Entry 1GHB (X-ray diffraction, 2.00 A resolution); this record covers chains E and F of the 4 polymer chains in the assembly.

Chain E:
Name: Gamma-chymotrypsin
From: Bos taurus
Notes: EC 3.4.21.1
Reference sequence: P00766 (CTRA_BOVIN); residues 1-13 here = UniProt positions 1-13
Chain sequence (13 residues; numbered 1 to 13; the number before each row is that of its first residue):
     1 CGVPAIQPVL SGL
Disordered / not traced: 12-13

Chain F:
Name: Gamma-chymotrypsin
From: Bos taurus
Notes: EC 3.4.21.1
Reference sequence: P00766 (CTRA_BOVIN); residue numbers follow UniProt; this construct covers 16-146
Chain sequence (131 residues; row label = number of the first residue in the row):
    16 IVNGEEAVPG SWPWQVSLQD KTGFHFCGGS LINENWVVTA AHCGVTTSDV VVAGEFDQGS
    76 SSEKIQKLKI AKVFKNSKYN SLTINNDITL LKLSTAASFS QTVSAVCLPS ASDDFAAGTT
   136 CVTTGWGLTR Y
Curated features (UniProtKB/Swiss-Prot):
  - active site (Charge relay system): His57, Asp102
Cystine bridges: Cys42-Cys58

How chain E and chain F interact:
Inter-chain disulfides: Cys1(E)-Cys122(F)
Contacting residue pairs (21):
  Cys1(E) - Ala120(F)
  Cys1(E) - Val121(F)
  Cys1(E) - Cys122(F)  disulfide
  Gly2(E) - Ala120(F)  hydrogen bond (backbone-backbone)
  Gly2(E) - Cys122(F)  hydrogen bond (backbone-side chain)
  Pro4(E) - Ser26(F)
  Pro4(E) - Pro28(F)  hydrophobic
  Ala5(E) - Gln116(F)
  Ile6(E) - Val23(F)  hydrophobic
  Ile6(E) - Pro24(F)
  Ile6(E) - Gly25(F)
  Ile6(E) - Ser26(F)
  Ile6(E) - Gln116(F)
  Gln7(E) - Ser26(F)
  Pro8(E) - Ser26(F)
  Pro8(E) - Trp27(F)  hydrophobic
  Val9(E) - Val23(F)  hydrophobic
  Leu10(E) - Glu20(F)
  Leu10(E) - Trp27(F)  hydrophobic
  Leu10(E) - Val137(F)  hydrophobic
  Ser11(E) - Glu20(F)  hydrogen bond (backbone-side chain)
Also at the interface, not in a pair above, chain F (13 interface residues in all): Trp29

Overview:
10 residues of chain E and 13 residues of chain F are in contact, with 1 disulfide bond and 3 hydrogen bonds.
Polar pairs include Gly2(E)-Cys122(F), Ser11(E)-Glu20(F) and Gly2(E)-Ala120(F). UniProt lists active-site
residues His57(F) and Asp102(F) on chain F.
Here chain E is Gamma-chymotrypsin and chain F is Gamma-chymotrypsin, both from Bos taurus. Entry 1GHB (A
second active site in chymotrypsin? the X-ray crystal structure of N-acetyl-D-tryptophan bound to
gamma-chymotrypsin) was determined by X-ray diffraction.
